Entry 6XWH (X-ray diffraction, 2.10 A resolution); this record covers chains B and C of the 4 polymer chains in the assembly.

# Chain B
Molecule: Hoxb13 DR0 Response Element, 3'-5' strand
Sequence (16 nucleotides; row label = number of the first residue in the row):
     1 CTTGGCCTTG ACCTTC

# Chain C
Name: Retinoic acid receptor RXR-alpha
Organism: Homo sapiens
Reference sequence: P19793 (RXRA_HUMAN), isoform P19793-2; residues 130-212 here correspond to UniProt positions 33-115 (UniProt number = residue number - 97)
Amino-acid sequence (87 residues; each row starts with the number of its first residue):
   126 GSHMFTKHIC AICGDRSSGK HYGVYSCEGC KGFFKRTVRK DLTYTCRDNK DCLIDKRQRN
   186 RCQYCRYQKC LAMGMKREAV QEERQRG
Unresolved in the structure: 126-130, 211-212
Construct notes: expression tag (126-129)
Bound ions: Zn2+ site 1: Cys-135, Cys-138, Cys-152, Cys-155; Zn2+ site 2: Cys-171, Cys-177, Cys-187, Cys-190

# Interface between chain B and chain C
Residue-residue contacts (16; chain B residue first):
  DT8(B) with Gln-188(C), hydrogen bond to the phosphate
  DT9(B) with Phe-158(C), phosphate contact; Arg-161(C), salt bridge to the phosphate; Asn-185(C), sugar contact; Gln-188(C), hydrogen bond to the phosphate
  DG10(B) with Glu-153(C), sugar contact; Gly-154(C), phosphate contact; Arg-161(C), hydrogen bond to the base; Arg-184(C), salt bridge to the phosphate; Asn-185(C), hydrogen bond to the phosphate; Arg-191(C), salt bridge to the phosphate
  DA11(B) with Glu-153(C), base contact
  DC12(B) with Glu-153(C), hydrogen bond to the base; Lys-156(C), base contact
  DT15(B) with Arg-209(C), sugar contact
  DC16(B) with Arg-209(C), sugar contact
Interface residues without a listed pair, chain B (8 interface residues in all): DC13

# Summary
Chain B and chain C form an interface of 8 and 10 residues respectively; the contacts include 5 hydrogen bonds
and 3 salt bridges. Polar contacts include DG10(B)/Arg-161(C), DC12(B)/Glu-153(C) and DT8(B)/Gln-188(C). The
Zn2+ site 1 is built by Cys-135(C), Cys-138(C), Cys-152(C) and Cys-155(C).
Here chain B is Hoxb13 DR0 Response Element, 3'-5' strand and chain C is Retinoic acid receptor RXR-alpha
(Homo sapiens). Entry 6XWH (Crystal Structure of the Human RXR DNA-Binding Domain Homodimer Bound to the Human
Hoxb13 DR0 Response ...) was determined by X-ray diffraction together with 6XWG from the same study.
